PDB entry 4FOF | X-ray diffraction, 2.42 A resolution | chain A

[Chain A]
Name: Methyl-accepting chemotaxis protein
From: Thermosynechococcus elongatus
Reference sequence: Q8DLC7 (Q8DLC7_THEEB); residue numbers follow UniProt; this construct covers 430-591
Sequence (171 residues; each row starts with the number of its first residue):
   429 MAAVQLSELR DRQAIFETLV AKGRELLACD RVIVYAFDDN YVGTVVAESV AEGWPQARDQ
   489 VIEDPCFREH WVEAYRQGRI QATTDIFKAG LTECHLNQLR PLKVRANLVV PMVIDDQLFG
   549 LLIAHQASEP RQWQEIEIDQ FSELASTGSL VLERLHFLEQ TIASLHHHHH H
Unresolved in the structure: 429-430, 599
Construct notes: expression tag (429, 592-599); engineered mutation A555 (Cys in Q8DLC7)
Covalently attached groups: Phycoviolobilin, blue light-absorbing form (VRB) linked to C494, C522
Small-molecule neighbours: Phycoviolobilin, blue light-absorbing form (VRB): I461, Y463, I490, E491, D492, P493, F495, H498, W499, Y503, R507, Q509, L519, T520, H523, Q526, L527, L530, N535, V537, I551, H553
Reported in the primary citation:
  - binding site for Phycoviolobilin, blue light-absorbing form: C494, C522
  - mutagenesis - D492S, F495A, F495Y: decreased expression
  - mutagenesis - H523N: decreased stability
  - mutagenesis - F495L: unchanged expression

[In short]
Covalently linked Phycoviolobilin, blue light-absorbing form: at C522. From the paper: a binding site for
Phycoviolobilin, blue light-absorbing form at C494 and C522; D492S, F495A and F495Y reduce expression; 5
substitutions were tested in all.
Chain A is Methyl-accepting chemotaxis protein (Thermosynechococcus elongatus); the structure, Crystal
Structure of the blue-light absorbing form of the Thermosynechococcus elongatus PixJ GAF-domain, was
determined by X-ray diffraction, deposited together with 4GLQ.
